PDB entry 6YT9 | electron microscopy, 2.70 A resolution | chains 2 and g of the 15 polymer chains in the assembly

== Chain 2 ==
Molecule: 16S ribosomal RNA
Source organism: Acinetobacter baumannii
Sequence (1544 nucleotides; numbered 1 to 1544; the number before each row is that of its first residue):
     1 UUUAACUGAAGAGUUUGAUCAUGGCUCAGAUUGAACGCUGGCGGCAGGCU
    51 UAACACAUGCAAGUCGAGCGGGGGAAGGUAGCUUGCUACCGGACCUAGCG
   101 GCGGACGGGUGAGUAAUGCUUAGGAAUCUGCCUAUUAGUGGGGGACAACA
   151 UCUCGAAAGGGAUGCUAAUACCGCAUACGUCCUACGGGAGAAAGCAGGGG
   201 AUCUUCGGACCUUGCGCUAAUAGAUGAGCCUAAGUCGGAUUAGCUAGUUG
   251 GUGGGGUAAAGGCCUACCAAGGCGACGAUCUGUAGCGGGUCUGAGAGGAU
   301 GAUCCGCCACACUGGGACUGAGACACGGCCCAGACUCCUACGGGAGGCAG
   351 CAGUGGGGAAUAUUGGACAAUGGGGGGAACCCUGAUCCAGCCAUGCCGCG
   401 UGUGUGAAGAAGGCCUUAUGGUUGUAAAGCACUUUAAGCGAGGAGGAGGC
   451 UACUUUAGUUAAUACCUAGAGAUAGUGGACGUUACUCGCAGAAUAAGCAC
   501 CGGCUAACUCUGUGCCAGCAGCCGCGGUAAUACAGAGGGUGCGAGCGUUA
   551 AUCGGAUUUACUGGGCGUAAAGCGUGCGUAGGCGGCUUAUUAAGUCGGAU
   601 GUGAAAUCCCCGAGCUUAACUUGGGAAUUGCAUUCGAUACUGGUGAGCUA
   651 GAGUAUGGGAGAGGAUGGUAGAAUUCCAGGUGUAGCGGUGAAAUGCGUAG
   701 AGAUCUGGAGGAAUACCGAUGGCGAAGGCAGCCAUCUGGCCUAAUACUGA
   751 CGCUGAGGUACGAAAGCAUGGGGAGCAAACAGGAUUAGAUACCCUGGUAG
   801 UCCAUGCCGUAAACGAUGUCUACUAGCCGUUGGGGCCUUUGAGGCUUUAG
   851 UGGCGCAGCUAACGCGAUAAGUAGACCGCCUGGGGAGUACGGUCGCAAGA
   901 CUAAAACUCAAAUGAAUUGACGGGGGCCCGCACAAGCGGUGGAGCAUGUG
   951 GUUUAAUUCGAUGCAACGCGAAGAACCUUACCUGGCCUUGACAUACUAGA
  1001 AACUUUCCAGAGAUGGAUUGGUGCCUUCGGGAAUCUAGAUACAGGUGCUG
  1051 CAUGGCUGUCGUCAGCUCGUGUCGUGAGAUGUUGGGUUAAGUCCCGCAAC
  1101 GAGCGCAACCCUUUUCCUUACUUGCCAGCAUUUCGGAUGGGAACUUUAAG
  1151 GAUACUGCCAGUGACAAACUGGAGGAAGGCGGGGACGACGUCAAGUCAUC
  1201 AUGGCCCUUACGGCCAGGGCUACACACGUGCUACAAUGGUCGGUACAAAG
  1251 GGUUGCUACACAGCGAUGUGAUGCUAAUCUCAAAAAGCCGAUCGUAGUCC
  1301 GGAUUGGAGUCUGCAACUCGACUCCAUGAAGUCGGAAUCGCUAGUAAUCG
  1351 CGGAUCAGAAUGCCGCGGUGAAUACGUUCCCGGGCCUUGUACACACCGCC
  1401 CGUCACACCAUGGGAGUUUGUUGCACCAGAAGUAGCUAGCCUAACUGCAA
  1451 AGAGGGCGGUUACCACGGUGUGGCCGAUGACUGGGGUGAAGUCGUAACAA
  1501 GGUAGCCGUAGGGGAACCUGCGGCUGGAUCACCUCCUUAACGAA
Not modelled in the structure: 1-2, 78-89, 200-209, 838-842, 924-1544
Metal / ion sites: Mg2+ site 1 near G23 (its only coordinating residue here); Mg2+ site 2: U64, G101 (shared with 1 residue of chain u); Mg2+ site 3 near U96 (its only coordinating residue here); Mg2+ site 4: A105, G327; Mg2+ site 5 near G111 (its only coordinating residue here); Mg2+ site 6: A112, G113, G285; Mg2+ site 7: G141, A193; Mg2+ site 8: A170, C171; Mg2+ site 9 near A191 (its only coordinating residue here); Mg2+ site 10: U252, G253, G254, U265; Mg2+ site 11 near U252 (its only coordinating residue here); Mg2+ site 12: G277, A278, U279; 21 more Mg2+ sites not listed

== Chain g ==
Protein: 30S ribosomal protein S6
Source organism: Acinetobacter baumannii
UniProtKB: D0C5Z0 (D0C5Z0_ACIB2); residue numbers follow UniProt; this construct covers 1-127
Sequence (127 residues; row label = number of the first residue in the row):
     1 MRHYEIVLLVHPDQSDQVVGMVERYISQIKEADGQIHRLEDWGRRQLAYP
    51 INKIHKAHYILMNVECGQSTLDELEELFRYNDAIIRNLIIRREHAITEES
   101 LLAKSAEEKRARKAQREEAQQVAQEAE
Not modelled in the structure: 104-127

== How chain 2 and chain g interact ==
Contacting residue pairs (16; chain 2 residue first):
  G668(2) - Arg79(g)  hydrogen bond to the sugar
  A670(2) - Arg86(g)  hydrogen bond to the phosphate
  G671(2) - Tyr49(g)  sugar contact
  G671(2) - Arg86(g)  salt bridge to the phosphate
  G707(2) - Lys53(g)  salt bridge to the phosphate
  C733(2) - Leu88(g)  sugar contact
  C733(2) - Ile89(g)  hydrogen bond to the sugar
  C733(2) - Ile90(g)  phosphate contact
  A734(2) - Tyr4(g)  phosphate contact
  A734(2) - Ile90(g)  phosphate contact
  A734(2) - Arg91(g)  hydrogen bond to the phosphate
  U735(2) - Arg2(g)  salt bridge to the phosphate
  U735(2) - Tyr4(g)  hydrogen bond to the phosphate
  U735(2) - Gln68(g)  sugar contact
  U735(2) - Arg91(g)  salt bridge to the phosphate
  C736(2) - Arg2(g)  salt bridge to the phosphate
Interface residues without a listed pair, chain 2 (11 interface residues in all): U669, G708, C732
Interface residues without a listed pair, chain g (13 interface residues in all): Leu71, Glu75

== In short ==
The interface between chain 2 and chain g involves 11 residues on one side and 13 on the other; the contacts
include 5 hydrogen bonds and 5 salt bridges. Among the polar pairs are G668(2)-Arg79(g), C733(2)-Ile89(g) and
A670(2)-Arg86(g).
Chain 2 is 16S ribosomal RNA and chain g is 30S ribosomal protein S6, both from Acinetobacter baumannii; the
structure, Acinetobacter baumannii ribosome-tigecycline complex - 30S subunit body, was determined by electron
microscopy, deposited together with 6YPU, 6YS5 and 6YTF.
